6T0G - chain A; structure by X-ray diffraction, 1.30 A resolution.

# Chain A
Name: Methyl-branched lipid omega-hydroxylase
Organism: Mycobacterium tuberculosis (strain ATCC 25618 / H37Rv)
Notes: EC 1.14.15.14, 1.14.15.28
UniProt: P9WPP3 (CP124_MYCTU); residue numbers follow UniProt; this construct covers 1-428
Chain sequence (435 residues; numbered -6 to 428; the number before each row is that of its first residue; numbers below 1 keep their minus sign (Met-6 is residue -6)):
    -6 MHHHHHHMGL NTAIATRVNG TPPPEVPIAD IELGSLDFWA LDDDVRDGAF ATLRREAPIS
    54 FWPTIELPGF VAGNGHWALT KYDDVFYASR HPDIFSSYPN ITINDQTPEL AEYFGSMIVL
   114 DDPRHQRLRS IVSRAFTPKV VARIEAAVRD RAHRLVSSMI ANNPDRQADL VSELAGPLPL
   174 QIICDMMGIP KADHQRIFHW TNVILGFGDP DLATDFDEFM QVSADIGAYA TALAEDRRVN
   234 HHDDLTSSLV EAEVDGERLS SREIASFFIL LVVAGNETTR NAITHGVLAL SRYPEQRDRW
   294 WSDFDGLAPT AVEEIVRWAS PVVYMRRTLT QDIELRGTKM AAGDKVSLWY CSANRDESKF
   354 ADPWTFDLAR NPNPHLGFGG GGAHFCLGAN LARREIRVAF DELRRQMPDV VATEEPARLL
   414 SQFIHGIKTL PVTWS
Not modelled in the structure: -6 to 2
Sequence notes: initiating methionine (-6); expression tag (-5 to 0)
Ion coordination: heme Fe near Cys379 (its only coordinating residue here)
Small-molecule neighbours:
  - heme (HEM): Met110, Ile111, His118, Arg122, Phe129, Ile176, Leu263, Leu264, Ala267, Gly268, Thr271, Thr272, Ala275, Val309, Pro314, Val315, Met318, Arg320, Tyr343, Gly370, Phe371, Gly372, Gly373, Gly374, Ala376, His377, Phe378, Cys379, Leu380, Gly381, Leu384, Ala385, Glu388, Ile389
  - vitamin d3 (VD3; (1S,3Z)-3-[(2E)-2-[(1r,3ar,7as)-7a-methyl-1-[(2R)-6-methylheptan-2-yl]-2,3,3a,5,6,7-hexahydro-1H-inden-4-ylidene]ethyli dene]-4-methylidene-cyclohexan-1-ol): Phe63, Asn93, Ile94, Thr95, Gln99, Phe107, Ile111, Ile197, Leu198, Phe212, Leu263, Val266, Ala267, Thr271, Val315, Met318, Phe416, Ile417
UniProt features mapped onto this chain:
  - binding site (heme): Cys379
What the authors report for this chain:
  - conformationally variable residues (side-chain flip): Phe63

# In short
Bound to chain A: heme and vitamin d3. UniProt lists heme-binding residue Cys379. From the paper:
conformational variability at Phe63.
Chain A is Methyl-branched lipid omega-hydroxylase (Mycobacterium tuberculosis (strain ATCC 25618 / H37Rv));
the structure, Crystal structure of CYP124 in complex with vitamin D3, was determined by X-ray diffraction
together with 6T0F, 6T0H, 6T0K and 6T0L from the same study.
